PDB entry 8ZRU | electron microscopy, 2.18 A resolution | chains A and D of the 6 polymer chains in the assembly

Chain A (and D):
Molecule: Enoyl-CoA hydratase, mitochondrial
Organism: Homo sapiens
Notes: EC 4.2.1.17, 5.3.3.8; chain D of this document is another copy of the same molecule, construct and numbering; everything in this record applies to it too
UniProt: P30084 (ECHM_HUMAN); residue numbers follow UniProt; this construct covers 28-290
Chain sequence (263 residues; each row starts with the number of its first residue):
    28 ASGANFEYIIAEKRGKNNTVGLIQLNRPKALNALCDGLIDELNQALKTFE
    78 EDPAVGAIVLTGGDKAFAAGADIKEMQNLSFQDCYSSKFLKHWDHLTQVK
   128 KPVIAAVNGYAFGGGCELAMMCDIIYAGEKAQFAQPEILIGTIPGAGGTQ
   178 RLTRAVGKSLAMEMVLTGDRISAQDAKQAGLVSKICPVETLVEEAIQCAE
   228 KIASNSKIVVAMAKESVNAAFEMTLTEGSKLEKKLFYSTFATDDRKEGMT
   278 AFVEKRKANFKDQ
Disordered / not traced: 28-30
Reported in the primary citation:
  - catalytic residues: E144, E164

Interface between chain A and chain D:
Residue-residue contacts (12):
  E242(A) with K261(D), salt bridge
  E249(A) with E254(D)
  M250(A) with M250(D), hydrophobic; E254(D)
  E254(A) with E249(D); M250(D)
  L258(A) with L258(D), hydrophobic; K261(D)
  K261(A) with E242(D); L258(D)
  L262(A) with K261(D)
  A268(A) with A268(D), hydrophobic
Other interface residues (no listed pair), chain D (8 interface residues in all): L262

In short:
The chain A/chain D interface involves 8 residues from each chain; the contacts include 1 salt bridge. The
salt-bridged pair is E242(A)-K261(D). From the paper: catalytic residues E144(A) and E164(A).
Both chains are Enoyl-CoA hydratase, mitochondrial (Homo sapiens). Entry 8ZRU (Structure of human ECHS1 in apo
state) was determined by electron microscopy, deposited together with 8ZRV, 8ZRW, 8ZRX and 8ZRY.
